Entry 4Y9J (X-ray diffraction, 1.80 A resolution); this record covers chains A and B.

== Chain A (and B) ==
Molecule: Protein ACDH-11, isoform b
From: Caenorhabditis elegans
Notes: EC 1.3.8.9; chain B of this document is another copy of the same molecule, construct and numbering; everything in this record applies to it too
UniProt: Q3T978 (Q3T978_CAEEL); residues 19-611 here correspond to UniProt positions 10-602 (UniProt number = residue number - 9)
Amino-acid sequence (593 residues; numbered 19 to 611; the number before each row is that of its first residue):
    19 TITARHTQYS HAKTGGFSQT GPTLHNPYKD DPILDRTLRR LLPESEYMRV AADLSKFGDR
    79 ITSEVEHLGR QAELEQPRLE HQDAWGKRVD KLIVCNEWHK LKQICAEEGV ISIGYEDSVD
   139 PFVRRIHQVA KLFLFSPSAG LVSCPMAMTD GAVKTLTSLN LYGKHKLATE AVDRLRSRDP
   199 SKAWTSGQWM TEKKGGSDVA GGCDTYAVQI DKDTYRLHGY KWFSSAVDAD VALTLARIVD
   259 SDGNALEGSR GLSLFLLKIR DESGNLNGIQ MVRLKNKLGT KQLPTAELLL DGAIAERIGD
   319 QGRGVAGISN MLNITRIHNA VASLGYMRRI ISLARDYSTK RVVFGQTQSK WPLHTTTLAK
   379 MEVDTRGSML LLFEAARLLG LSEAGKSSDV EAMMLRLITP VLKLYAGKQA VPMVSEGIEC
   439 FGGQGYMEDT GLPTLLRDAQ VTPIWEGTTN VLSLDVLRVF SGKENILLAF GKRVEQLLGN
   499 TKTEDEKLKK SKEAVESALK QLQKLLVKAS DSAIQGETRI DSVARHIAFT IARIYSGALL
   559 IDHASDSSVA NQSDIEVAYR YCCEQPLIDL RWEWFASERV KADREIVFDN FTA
Not modelled in the structure: 611 (chain B: fully traced)
Small-molecule neighbours:
  - FAD (flavin-adenine dinucleotide), molecule 1: Met166, Gln206, Trp207, Met208, Thr209, Gly213, Gly214, Ser215, Phe241, Ser242, Ser243, Lys295, Thr298, Thr303, Val459, Ile462, Trp463, Glu464, Gly465, Thr466, Asn468, Val469, Leu472
  - FAD, molecule 2: Arg359, Val361, Phe362, Gln366, Trp369, Leu371, His372, Glu437, Cys438, Phe439, Gly440, Gly441, Tyr444, Met445
  - undecanoyl coenzyme A (UCC; S-{(3S,5R,9R)-1-[(2R,3S,4R,5R)-5-(6-amino-9H-purin-9-yl)-4-hydroxy-3-(phosphonooxy)tetrahydrofuran-2-yl]-3,5,9-trihydroxy-8,8-dimethyl-3,5-dioxido-10,14-dioxo-2,4,6-trioxa-11,15-diaza-3lambda~5~,5lambda~5~-diphosphaheptadecan-17-yl} undecanethioate): Leu159, Ser161, Cys162, Ala165, Met166, Gln206, Met208, Thr209, Gly214, Ser215, Asp216, Val217, Ala218, Ser267, Arg321, Val323, Ala324, Ser327, Leu330, Asn331, Thr333, Arg334, His336, Asn337, Ala340, Val459, Thr460, Trp463, Glu464, Gly465, Val469, Asp473, Arg476
What the authors report for this chain:
  - binding site for undecanoyl coenzyme A: Leu159, Ser215, Ser267, Arg321, Asn331, Arg334, Glu464, Arg476
  - catalytic residues: Glu464 (citing earlier work)
  - specificity-determining residues: Leu159, Tyr344

== Interface between chain A and chain B ==
Pairs across the interface (195; chain A residue first):
  Lys31(A) - Leu307(B)
  Thr32(A) - Lys211(B)  hydrogen bond (backbone-side chain)
  Thr32(A) - Tyr238(B)
  Phe35(A) - Lys211(B)  hydrogen bond (backbone-side chain)
  Phe35(A) - Lys212(B)
  His43(A) - Phe609(B)
  His43(A) - Thr610(B)
  Lys47(A) - Asn608(B)
  Asp48(A) - Asn608(B)
  Asp48(A) - Phe609(B)
  Asp48(A) - Thr610(B)  hydrogen bond
  Asp49(A) - Asn608(B)
  Pro50(A) - Asp607(B)
  Pro50(A) - Asn608(B)
  Arg54(A) - Asp607(B)  salt bridge
  Arg54(A) - Asn608(B)
  Lys211(A) - Thr32(B)  hydrogen bond (side chain-backbone)
  Lys211(A) - Phe35(B)  hydrogen bond (side chain-backbone)
  Lys211(A) - Arg359(B)  hydrogen bond (backbone-side chain)
  Lys212(A) - Phe35(B)
  Lys212(A) - Arg359(B)
  Gly213(A) - Arg359(B)
  Ser215(A) - Phe362(B)
  Asp216(A) - Phe362(B)  hydrogen bond (side chain-backbone)
  Tyr238(A) - Thr32(B)
  Trp240(A) - Gln442(B)
  Phe241(A) - Gln442(B)
  Phe241(A) - Met445(B)  hydrophobic
  Arg291(A) - Asp447(B)  salt bridge
  Lys293(A) - Met445(B)
  Asn294(A) - Met445(B)
  Asn294(A) - Glu446(B)  hydrogen bond (backbone-backbone)
  Asn294(A) - Asp447(B)
  Lys295(A) - Tyr444(B)
  Lys295(A) - Met445(B)
  Lys295(A) - Glu446(B)
  Leu296(A) - Tyr444(B)  hydrogen bond (backbone-backbone)
  Leu296(A) - Glu446(B)
  Leu296(A) - Pro451(B)  hydrophobic
  Leu296(A) - Leu454(B)  hydrophobic
  Leu296(A) - Arg455(B)
  Gly297(A) - Tyr444(B)  hydrogen bond (backbone-side chain)
  Thr298(A) - Tyr444(B)  hydrogen bond (backbone-side chain)
  Leu307(A) - Ala30(B)  hydrophobic
  Leu307(A) - Lys31(B)
  Leu307(A) - Thr32(B)
  Arg353(A) - Val605(B)  hydrogen bond (side chain-backbone)
  Arg353(A) - Phe606(B)
  Arg353(A) - Asp607(B)  hydrogen bond (side chain-backbone)
  Arg353(A) - Asn608(B)
  Arg353(A) - Phe609(B)
  Asp354(A) - Phe609(B)
  Ser356(A) - Phe606(B)
  Thr357(A) - Phe609(B)
  Arg359(A) - Lys211(B)  hydrogen bond (side chain-backbone)
  Arg359(A) - Lys212(B)
  Arg359(A) - Gly213(B)
  Phe362(A) - Ser215(B)
  Phe362(A) - Asp216(B)  hydrogen bond (backbone-side chain)
  Ser367(A) - Phe606(B)
  Lys368(A) - Arg602(B)  hydrogen bond (backbone-side chain)
  Pro370(A) - Arg537(B)
  Pro370(A) - Asp539(B)
  Pro370(A) - Ser540(B)
  Pro370(A) - Val598(B)  hydrophobic
  Leu371(A) - Asn468(B)
  Leu371(A) - Leu472(B)  hydrophobic
  Leu371(A) - Asp539(B)
  Leu371(A) - Ser540(B)
  Thr373(A) - Val605(B)
  Thr374(A) - Ser540(B)  hydrogen bond
  Thr374(A) - Asp601(B)  hydrogen bond
  Thr375(A) - Asn468(B)  hydrogen bond
  Thr375(A) - Arg543(B)
  Leu376(A) - Val605(B)
  Ala377(A) - Val605(B)
  Glu380(A) - Ile604(B)
  Arg384(A) - Ile604(B)  hydrogen bond (side chain-backbone)
  Arg384(A) - Asp607(B)  salt bridge
  Lys426(A) - Glu434(B)  salt bridge
  Lys426(A) - Glu437(B)  salt bridge
  Val429(A) - Ser433(B)
  Ser433(A) - Val429(B)
  Ser433(A) - Gln458(B)  hydrogen bond
  Glu434(A) - Lys426(B)  salt bridge
  Glu434(A) - Arg543(B)  salt bridge
  Ile436(A) - Gln458(B)
  Glu437(A) - Lys426(B)  salt bridge
  Glu437(A) - Pro461(B)
  Glu437(A) - Thr466(B)
  Glu437(A) - Thr467(B)  hydrogen bond
  Gly440(A) - Ile462(B)
  Gly441(A) - Phe241(B)
  Gly441(A) - Ile462(B)
  Gln442(A) - Trp240(B)
  Gln442(A) - Phe241(B)
  Tyr444(A) - Lys295(B)
  Tyr444(A) - Leu296(B)  hydrogen bond (backbone-backbone)
  Tyr444(A) - Gly297(B)  hydrogen bond (side chain-backbone)
  Tyr444(A) - Thr298(B)  hydrogen bond (side chain-backbone)
  Tyr444(A) - Arg455(B)  hydrogen bond (side chain-backbone)
  Tyr444(A) - Asp456(B)
  Tyr444(A) - Gln458(B)
  Tyr444(A) - Val459(B)
  Met445(A) - Phe241(B)  hydrophobic
  Met445(A) - Lys293(B)
  Met445(A) - Asn294(B)
  Met445(A) - Lys295(B)
  Glu446(A) - Asn294(B)  hydrogen bond (backbone-backbone)
  Glu446(A) - Lys295(B)
  Glu446(A) - Leu296(B)
  Asp447(A) - Arg291(B)  salt bridge
  Asp447(A) - Asn294(B)
  Leu454(A) - Leu296(B)  hydrophobic
  Leu454(A) - Gln458(B)
  Arg455(A) - Leu296(B)
  Arg455(A) - Tyr444(B)  hydrogen bond (backbone-side chain)
  Asp456(A) - Tyr444(B)
  Gln458(A) - Ser433(B)  hydrogen bond
  Gln458(A) - Ile436(B)
  Gln458(A) - Tyr444(B)
  Gln458(A) - Leu454(B)
  Val459(A) - Tyr444(B)
  Pro461(A) - Glu437(B)
  Ile462(A) - Gly440(B)
  Ile462(A) - Gly441(B)
  Thr466(A) - Glu437(B)
  Thr467(A) - Glu437(B)  hydrogen bond
  Asn468(A) - Leu371(B)
  Asn468(A) - Thr375(B)  hydrogen bond
  Leu472(A) - Leu371(B)  hydrophobic
  Arg537(A) - Pro370(B)
  Asp539(A) - Pro370(B)
  Asp539(A) - Leu371(B)
  Ser540(A) - Pro370(B)
  Ser540(A) - Leu371(B)
  Ser540(A) - Thr374(B)  hydrogen bond
  Arg543(A) - Leu371(B)
  Arg543(A) - Thr375(B)
  Arg543(A) - Glu434(B)  salt bridge
  Asn569(A) - Asp607(B)  hydrogen bond
  Ser571(A) - Asp607(B)  hydrogen bond
  Glu574(A) - Ile604(B)
  Val575(A) - Ile604(B)  hydrophobic
  Arg578(A) - Arg597(B)
  Arg578(A) - Ala600(B)
  Arg578(A) - Asp601(B)  salt bridge
  Arg578(A) - Ile604(B)
  Cys581(A) - Arg589(B)  hydrogen bond (backbone-side chain)
  Glu582(A) - Arg589(B)
  Glu582(A) - Trp592(B)  hydrogen bond
  Glu582(A) - Arg597(B)  salt bridge
  Arg589(A) - Cys581(B)  hydrogen bond (side chain-backbone)
  Arg589(A) - Glu582(B)
  Trp592(A) - Glu582(B)  hydrogen bond
  Arg597(A) - Arg578(B)
  Arg597(A) - Glu582(B)  salt bridge
  Val598(A) - Pro370(B)  hydrophobic
  Ala600(A) - Arg578(B)
  Asp601(A) - Thr373(B)
  Asp601(A) - Thr374(B)  hydrogen bond
  Asp601(A) - Ala377(B)
  Asp601(A) - Arg578(B)  salt bridge
  Arg602(A) - Lys368(B)  hydrogen bond (side chain-backbone)
  Ile604(A) - Ala377(B)
  Ile604(A) - Glu380(B)
  Ile604(A) - Arg384(B)  hydrogen bond (backbone-side chain)
  Ile604(A) - Glu574(B)
  Ile604(A) - Arg578(B)
  Val605(A) - Arg353(B)  hydrogen bond (backbone-side chain)
  Val605(A) - Thr373(B)
  Val605(A) - Leu376(B)  hydrophobic
  Val605(A) - Ala377(B)
  Phe606(A) - Arg353(B)
  Phe606(A) - Ser356(B)
  Phe606(A) - Ser367(B)
  Asp607(A) - Pro50(B)
  Asp607(A) - Arg54(B)  salt bridge
  Asp607(A) - Arg353(B)  hydrogen bond (backbone-side chain)
  Asp607(A) - Arg384(B)  salt bridge
  Asp607(A) - Asn569(B)
  Asp607(A) - Ser571(B)  hydrogen bond
  Asn608(A) - Lys47(B)
  Asn608(A) - Asp48(B)
  Asn608(A) - Asp49(B)  hydrogen bond (side chain-backbone)
  Asn608(A) - Pro50(B)  hydrogen bond (side chain-backbone)
  Asn608(A) - Arg54(B)
  Asn608(A) - Arg353(B)
  Phe609(A) - His43(B)
  Phe609(A) - Asp48(B)
  Phe609(A) - Arg353(B)
  Phe609(A) - Asp354(B)
  Phe609(A) - Thr357(B)
  Thr610(A) - His43(B)
  Thr610(A) - Asp48(B)  hydrogen bond
Also at the interface, not in a pair above, chain A (104 interface residues in all): Ala30, Gly214, Val360, Val361, Gly363, Trp369, Val381, Pro430, Pro451, Ala542, His544, Gln570, Glu603
Also at the interface, not in a pair above, chain B (102 interface residues in all): Gly214, Val360, Val361, Gly363, Pro430, Ala542, His544, Gln570, Val575, Glu603

== Summary ==
Chain A and chain B form an interface of 104 and 102 residues respectively, with 47 hydrogen bonds and 16 salt
bridges. Polar contacts include Arg54(A)-Asp607(B), Arg291(A)-Asp447(B) and Arg384(A)-Asp607(B). The paper
reports the catalytic residue Glu464(A); a binding site for undecanoyl coenzyme A at Leu159(A), Ser215(A) and
Ser267(A) among others.
Chain A and chain B are both Protein ACDH-11, isoform b (Caenorhabditis elegans); the structure, Crystal
Structure of Caenorhabditis elegans ACDH-11 in complex with C11-CoA, was determined by X-ray diffraction,
deposited together with 4Y9L.
